Entry 149L (X-ray diffraction, 2.60 A resolution); this record covers chain A.

# Chain A
Protein: T4 lysozyme
Organism: Enterobacteria phage T4
Notes: EC 3.2.1.17
UniProtKB: P00720 (LYS_BPT4); residue numbers follow UniProt; this construct covers 1-164
Chain sequence (164 residues; each row starts with the number of its first residue):
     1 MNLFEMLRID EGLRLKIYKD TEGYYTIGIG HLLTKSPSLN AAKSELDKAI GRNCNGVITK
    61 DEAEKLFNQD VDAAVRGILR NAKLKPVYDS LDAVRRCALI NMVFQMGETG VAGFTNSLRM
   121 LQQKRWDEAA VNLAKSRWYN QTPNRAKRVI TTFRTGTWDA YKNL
Construct notes: conflict Leu3 (Ile in P00720)
UniProt features mapped onto this chain:
  - active site (Proton donor/acceptor): Glu11, Asp20
  - binding site (substrate): Leu32, Phe104, Ser117, Asn132
  - mutagenesis: Glu11 (E11A/F/H/M/N: Complete loss of enzymatic activity; E11N: Loss of 84% of enzymatic activity; E11Q: Complete loss of activity), Asp20 (D20A/N/S/T: Complete loss of enzymatic activity; D20C: Nearly no effet on specific enzymatic activity; D20E/Q: Loss of 99% of enzymatic activity), Thr26 (T26E: Complete loss of activity at neutral pH; covalently bound substrate; T26H: Facilitates transglycosylation more effectively than hydrolysis; covalently bound substrate), Gly30 (G30A: Almost complete loss of enzymatic activity; G30F: Almost complete loss of enzymatic activity. The enzyme is destabilized by 1.5 kcal/mol), Ser117 (S117F: 10-fold decrease in enzymatic activity; S117I: 500-fold decrease in enzymatic activity; S117V: 50-fold decrease in enzymatic activity), Asn132 (N132I: 5-fold decrease in enzymatic activity; N132M/F: 2-fold decrease in enzymatic activity)

# Summary
Curated annotation (UniProt) lists active-site residues Glu11 and Asp20, 4 substrate-binding residues and 6
mutagenesis sites.
Chain A is T4 lysozyme (Enterobacteria phage T4); the structure, Conservation of solvent-binding sites in 10
crystal forms of T4 lysozyme, was determined by X-ray diffraction (same publication as 152L, 150L and 151L).
